PDB entry 1QR1 | X-ray diffraction, 2.40 A resolution | chains A and C of the 3 polymer chains in the assembly

== Chain A ==
Protein: HLA-A2.1 heavy chain
Organism: Homo sapiens
Notes: fragment: residues 1-275 of extracellular portion
UniProtKB: P01892 (1A02_HUMAN); residues 1-275 here correspond to UniProt positions 25-299 (UniProt number = residue number + 24)
Amino-acid sequence (275 residues; numbered 1 to 275; the number before each row is that of its first residue):
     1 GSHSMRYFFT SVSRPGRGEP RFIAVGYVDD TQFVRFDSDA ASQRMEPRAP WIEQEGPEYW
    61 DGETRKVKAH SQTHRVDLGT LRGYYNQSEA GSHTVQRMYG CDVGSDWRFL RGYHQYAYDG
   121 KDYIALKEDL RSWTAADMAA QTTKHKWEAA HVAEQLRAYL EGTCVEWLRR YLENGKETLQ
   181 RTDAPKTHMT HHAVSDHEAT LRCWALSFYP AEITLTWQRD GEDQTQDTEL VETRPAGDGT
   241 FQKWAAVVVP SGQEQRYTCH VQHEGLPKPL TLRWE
Disulfide bonds: C101-C164, C203-C259

== Chain C ==
Protein: GP2 peptide
UniProtKB: P04626 (ERBB2_HUMAN); residues 1-9 here correspond to UniProt positions 654-662 (UniProt number = residue number + 653)
Amino-acid sequence (9 residues; row label = number of the first residue in the row):
     1 IISAVVGIL
What the authors report for this chain:
  - mutagenesis - I2L (2-6 degC), I2L/L9V, L9V (2-6 degC): increased stability

== How chain A and chain C interact ==
Contacting residue pairs (34; chain A residue first):
  Y7(A) - I1(C)  hydrogen bond (side chain-backbone)
  Y7(A) - I2(C)  hydrophobic
  F9(A) - I2(C)  hydrophobic
  Y59(A) - I1(C)  hydrophobic
  E63(A) - I1(C)
  E63(A) - I2(C)  hydrogen bond (side chain-backbone)
  K66(A) - I1(C)
  K66(A) - I2(C)
  H70(A) - I2(C)
  H70(A) - S3(C)
  H70(A) - V6(C)
  T73(A) - V6(C)
  T73(A) - I8(C)
  D77(A) - I8(C)
  D77(A) - L9(C)  hydrogen bond (side chain-backbone)
  T80(A) - L9(C)
  L81(A) - L9(C)  hydrophobic
  Y84(A) - L9(C)  hydrogen bond (side chain-backbone)
  R97(A) - G7(C)
  Y99(A) - I2(C)
  Y99(A) - S3(C)  hydrogen bond (side chain-backbone)
  Y116(A) - L9(C)
  T143(A) - L9(C)  hydrogen bond (side chain-backbone)
  K146(A) - L9(C)  hydrogen bond (side chain-backbone)
  W147(A) - G7(C)
  W147(A) - I8(C)  hydrogen bond (side chain-backbone)
  W147(A) - L9(C)  hydrophobic
  Q155(A) - V5(C)
  L156(A) - V5(C)  hydrophobic
  Y159(A) - I1(C)  hydrogen bond (side chain-backbone)
  Y159(A) - I2(C)
  Y159(A) - S3(C)
  W167(A) - I1(C)
  Y171(A) - I1(C)  hydrogen bond (side chain-backbone)
Also at the interface, not in a pair above, chain A (26 interface residues in all): M5, V76, Y123, T163
Also at the interface, not in a pair above, chain C (9 interface residues in all): A4

== Summary ==
26 residues of chain A face 9 of chain C across their interface; the contacts include 10 hydrogen bonds. Polar
pairs include Y7(A)-I1(C), E63(A)-I2(C) and D77(A)-L9(C). The paper reports that I2L, I2L/L9V and L9V of chain
C increase stability.
Chain A is HLA-A2.1 heavy chain (Homo sapiens) and chain C is GP2 peptide; the structure, Poor binding of a
her-2/neu epitope (GP2) to HLA-A2.1 is due to a lack of interactions ..., was determined by X-ray diffraction.
